4ARJ - chain A; structure by X-ray diffraction, 2.59 A resolution.

[Chain A]
Protein: Pesticin, lysozyme
Source organism: Yersinia pestis
Notes: EC 3.2.1.17; fragment: n-terminal domain of pesticin, residues 1-167
UniProtKB: chimeric construct of Q57159, P00720: residues 1-167 from Q57159 (Q57159_YERPE) positions 1-167 (same numbers); residues 169-331 from P00720 positions 2-164 (UniProt number = residue number - 167)
Chain sequence (339 residues; row label = number of the first residue in the row):
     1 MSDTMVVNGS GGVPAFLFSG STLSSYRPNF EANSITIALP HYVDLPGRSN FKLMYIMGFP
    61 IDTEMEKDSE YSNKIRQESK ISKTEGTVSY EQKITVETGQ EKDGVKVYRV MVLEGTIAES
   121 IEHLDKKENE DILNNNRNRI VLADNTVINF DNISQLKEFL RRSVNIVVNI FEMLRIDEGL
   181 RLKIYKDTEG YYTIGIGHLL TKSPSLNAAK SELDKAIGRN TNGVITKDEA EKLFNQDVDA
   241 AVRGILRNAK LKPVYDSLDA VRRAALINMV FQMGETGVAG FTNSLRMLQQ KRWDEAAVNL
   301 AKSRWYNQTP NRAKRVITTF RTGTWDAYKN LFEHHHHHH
Disordered / not traced: 1-12, 30-33, 335-339
Differences from the reference sequence: expression tag (168, 332-339); engineered mutation Thr221 (Cys54 in P00720), Ala264 (Cys97 in P00720)
Swiss-Prot annotation at these positions:
  - active site (Proton donor/acceptor): Glu178, Asp187
  - binding site (substrate): Leu199, Phe271, Ser284, Asn299
What the authors report for this chain:
  - catalytic residues: Glu178, Thr201

[In short]
UniProt lists active-site residues Glu178 and Asp187 and 4 substrate-binding residues. The paper reports
catalytic residues Glu178 and Thr201.
Chain A is Pesticin, lysozyme (Yersinia pestis); the structure, Crystal structure of a pesticin (translocation
and receptor binding domain) from Y. pestis and T4-lysozyme chimera, was determined by X-ray diffraction
together with 4ARL, 4ARQ, 4AQN, 4ARM and 4ARP from the same study.
